3JC7 - chains 4 and 6 of the 11 polymer chains in the assembly; structure by electron microscopy, 4.80 A resolution (low resolution: residue-level contacts below are approximate; hydrogen-bond / salt-bridge calls are withheld).

[Chain 4]
Name: DNA replication licensing factor MCM4
Source organism: Saccharomyces cerevisiae
Notes: EC 3.6.4.12
UniProt: P30665 (MCM4_YEAST); residues 1-933 here = UniProt positions 1-933
Amino-acid sequence (933 residues; numbered 1 to 933; the number before each row is that of its first residue):
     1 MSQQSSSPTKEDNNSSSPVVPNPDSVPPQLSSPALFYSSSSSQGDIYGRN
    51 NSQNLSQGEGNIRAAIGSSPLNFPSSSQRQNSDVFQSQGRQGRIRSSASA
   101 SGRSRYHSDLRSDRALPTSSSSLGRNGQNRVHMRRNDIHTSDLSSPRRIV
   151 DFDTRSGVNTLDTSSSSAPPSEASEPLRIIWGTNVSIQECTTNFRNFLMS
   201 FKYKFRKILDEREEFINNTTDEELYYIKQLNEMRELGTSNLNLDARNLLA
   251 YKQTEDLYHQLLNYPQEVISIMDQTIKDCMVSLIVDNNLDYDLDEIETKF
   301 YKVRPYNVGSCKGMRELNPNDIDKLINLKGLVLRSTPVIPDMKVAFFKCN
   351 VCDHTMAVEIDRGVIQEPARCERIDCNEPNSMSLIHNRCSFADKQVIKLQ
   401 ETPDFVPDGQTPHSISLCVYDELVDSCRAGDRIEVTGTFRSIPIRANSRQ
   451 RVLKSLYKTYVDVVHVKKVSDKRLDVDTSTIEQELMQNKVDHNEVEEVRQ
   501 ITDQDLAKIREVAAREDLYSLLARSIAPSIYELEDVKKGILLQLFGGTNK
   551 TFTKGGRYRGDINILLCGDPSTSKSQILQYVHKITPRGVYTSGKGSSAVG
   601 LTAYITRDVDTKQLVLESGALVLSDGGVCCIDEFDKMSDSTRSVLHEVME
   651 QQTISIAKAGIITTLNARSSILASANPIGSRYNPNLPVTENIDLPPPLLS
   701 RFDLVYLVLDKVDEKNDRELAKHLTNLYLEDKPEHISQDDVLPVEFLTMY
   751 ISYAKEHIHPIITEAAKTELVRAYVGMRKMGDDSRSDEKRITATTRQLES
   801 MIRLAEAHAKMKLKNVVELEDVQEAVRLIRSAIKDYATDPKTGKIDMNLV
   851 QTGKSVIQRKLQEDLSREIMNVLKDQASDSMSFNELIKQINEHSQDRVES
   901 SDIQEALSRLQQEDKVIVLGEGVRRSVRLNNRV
Not modelled in the structure: 1-176, 206-224, 471-474, 679-683, 780-792, 839-933
UniProt features mapped onto this chain:
  - motif: Ser700 to Asp703 (Arginine finger)
  - binding site (ATP): Gly568 to Ser575
  - modified residue (Phosphoserine): Ser52, Ser56, Ser69
  - mutagenesis: Lys574 (K574A: Loss of MCM2-7 complex helicase activity)

[Chain 6]
Name: DNA replication licensing factor MCM6
Source organism: Saccharomyces cerevisiae
Notes: EC 3.6.4.12
UniProt: P53091 (MCM6_YEAST); residues 1-1017 here = UniProt positions 1-1017
Amino-acid sequence (1017 residues; numbered 1 to 1017; the number before each row is that of its first residue):
     1 MSSPFPADTPSSNRPSNSSPPPSSIGAGFGSSSGLDSQIGSRLHFPSSSQ
    51 PHVSNSQTGPFVNDSTQFSSQRLQTDGSATNDMEGNEPARSFKSRALNHV
   101 KKVDDVTGEKVREAFEQFLEDFSVQSTDTGEVEKVYRAQIEFMKIYDLNT
   151 IYIDYQHLSMRENGALAMAISEQYYRFLPFLQKGLRRVVRKYAPELLNTS
   201 DSLKRSEGDEGQADEDEQQDDDMNGSSLPRDSGSSAAPGNGTSAMATRSI
   251 TTSTSPEQTERVFQISFFNLPTVHRIRDIRSEKIGSLLSISGTVTRTSEV
   301 RPELYKASFTCDMCRAIVDNVEQSFKYTEPTFCPNPSCENRAFWTLNVTR
   351 SRFLDWQKVRIQENANEIPTGSMPRTLDVILRGDSVERAKPGDRCKFTGV
   401 EIVVPDVTQLGLPGVKPSSTLDTRGISKTTEGLNSGVTGLRSLGVRDLTY
   451 KISFLACHVISIGSNIGASSPDANSNNRETELQMAANLQANNVYQDNERD
   501 QEVFLNSLSSDEINELKEMVKDEHIYDKLVRSIAPAVFGHEAVKKGILLQ
   551 MLGGVHKSTVEGIKLRGDINICVVGDPSTSKSQFLKYVVGFAPRSVYTSG
   601 KASSAAGLTAAVVRDEEGGDYTIEAGALMLADNGICCIDEFDKMDISDQV
   651 AIHEAMEQQTISIAKAGIHATLNARTSILAAANPVGGRYNRKLSLRGNLN
   701 MTAPIMSRFDLFFVILDDCNEKIDTELASHIVDLHMKRDEAIEPPFSAEQ
   751 LRRYIKYARTFKPILTKEARSYLVEKYKELRKDDAQGFSRSSYRITVRQL
   801 ESMIRLSEAIARANCVDEITPSFIAEAYDLLRQSIIRVDVDDVEMDEEFD
   851 NIESQSHAASGNNDDNDDGTGSGVITSEPPADIEEGQSEATARPGTSEKK
   901 KTTVTYDKYVSMMNMIVRKIAEVDREGAEELTAVDIVDWYLLQKENDLGS
   951 LAEYWEERRLAFKVIKRLVKDRILMEIHGTRHNLRDLENEENENNKTVYV
  1001 IHPNCEVLDQLEPQDSS
Not modelled in the structure: 1-96, 195-259, 422-446, 464-509, 615-619, 841-904, 970-1017
UniProt features mapped onto this chain:
  - motif: Ser707 to Asp710 (Arginine finger)
  - binding site (ATP): Gly575 to Ser582
  - modified residue: Ser78 (Phosphoserine), Ser249 (Phosphoserine), Ser372 (Phosphoserine), Thr766 (Phosphothreonine)
  - mutagenesis: Lys581 (K581A: Loss of MCM2-7 complex helicase activity)

[How chain 4 and chain 6 interact]
Contacting residue pairs - 78 pairs, chain 4 then chain 6:
  Thr336(4) - Arg375(6)
  Pro337(4) - Arg375(6)
  Val338(4) - Arg375(6)
  Val338(4) - Ile452(6)
  Ile339(4) - Lys416(6)
  Ile339(4) - Tyr450(6)
  Pro340(4) - Tyr450(6)
  Pro340(4) - Lys451(6)
  Met342(4) - Tyr450(6)
  Asn350(4) - Cys333(6)
  Cys352(4) - Lys101(6)
  Cys352(4) - Lys102(6)
  Cys352(4) - Val103(6)
  Asp353(4) - Val103(6)
  His354(4) - Val103(6)
  Gly363(4) - Pro417(6)
  Ile365(4) - Pro417(6)
  Ile365(4) - Ser418(6)
  Ile365(4) - Thr420(6)
  Ile365(4) - Leu448(6)
  Gln366(4) - Thr420(6)
  Glu367(4) - Thr420(6)
  His386(4) - Val403(6)
  His386(4) - Val404(6)
  His386(4) - Pro405(6)
  His386(4) - Tyr450(6)
  Asn387(4) - Tyr175(6)
  Asn387(4) - Ile284(6)
  Asn387(4) - Ile402(6)
  Arg388(4) - Arg176(6)
  Phe391(4) - Ser281(6)
  Phe391(4) - Ile284(6)
  Ala392(4) - Ser281(6)
  Asp393(4) - Arg280(6)
  Asp393(4) - Ser281(6)
  Lys394(4) - Lys416(6)
  Val396(4) - Leu412(6)
  Val396(4) - Pro413(6)
  Ser416(4) - Pro413(6)
  Val424(4) - Arg280(6)
  Asp425(4) - Arg277(6)
  Asp425(4) - Arg280(6)
  Asp425(4) - Arg375(6)
  Arg428(4) - Pro369(6)
  Ile442(4) - Val415(6)
  Pro443(4) - Val415(6)
  Lys458(4) - Gly411(6)
  Lys458(4) - Pro413(6)
  Tyr460(4) - Pro413(6)
  Tyr460(4) - Gly414(6)
  Lys550(4) - His735(6)
  Lys550(4) - Met736(6)
  Thr551(4) - Lys737(6)
  Phe552(4) - Leu734(6)
  Phe552(4) - His735(6)
  Phe552(4) - Lys737(6)
  Phe552(4) - Glu740(6)
  Thr553(4) - Lys737(6)
  Thr553(4) - Glu740(6)
  Tyr558(4) - His735(6)
  Ser643(4) - Lys601(6)
  Ile762(4) - Val732(6)
  Lys767(4) - Val732(6)
  Leu770(4) - Val732(6)
  Val771(4) - Thr725(6)
  Val771(4) - Ala728(6)
  Val775(4) - Glu721(6)
  Val775(4) - Asp724(6)
  Arg778(4) - Asp718(6)
  Arg778(4) - Cys719(6)
  Thr794(4) - Pro577(6)
  Thr794(4) - Ser578(6)
  Thr795(4) - Ser578(6)
  Thr795(4) - Ile731(6)
  Leu798(4) - Ala728(6)
  Glu799(4) - Ile731(6)
  Glu799(4) - His735(6)
  Ile802(4) - Val732(6)
Other interface residues (no listed pair), chain 4 (56 interface residues in all): Val364, Leu384, Cys389, Gln395, Cys427, Pro697, Ile761, Tyr774, Ala793
Other interface residues (no listed pair), chain 6 (53 interface residues in all): Val100, Glu282, Gly371, Ser419, Leu421, Arg688, Asp717, Ser729

[Overview]
56 residues of chain 4 and 53 residues of chain 6 are in contact. UniProt lists 8 ATP-binding residues and one
mutagenesis site on chain 4; 8 ATP-binding residues and one mutagenesis site on chain 6.
Chain 4 is DNA replication licensing factor MCM4 and chain 6 is DNA replication licensing factor MCM6, both
from Saccharomyces cerevisiae; the structure, Structure of the eukaryotic replicative CMG helicase and
pumpjack motion, was determined by electron microscopy (same publication as 3JC5 and 3JC6).
